Entry 6UL6 (X-ray diffraction, 2.02 A resolution); this record covers chains A and C of the 3 polymer chains in the assembly.

# Chain A
Protein: BoNT/A
From: Clostridium botulinum
Notes: EC 3.4.24.69
Reference sequence: Q7B8V4 (Q7B8V4_CLOBO); residue numbers follow UniProt; this construct covers 1-871
Chain sequence (873 residues; each row starts with the number of its first residue; numbers below 1 keep their minus sign (Gly-1 is residue -1)):
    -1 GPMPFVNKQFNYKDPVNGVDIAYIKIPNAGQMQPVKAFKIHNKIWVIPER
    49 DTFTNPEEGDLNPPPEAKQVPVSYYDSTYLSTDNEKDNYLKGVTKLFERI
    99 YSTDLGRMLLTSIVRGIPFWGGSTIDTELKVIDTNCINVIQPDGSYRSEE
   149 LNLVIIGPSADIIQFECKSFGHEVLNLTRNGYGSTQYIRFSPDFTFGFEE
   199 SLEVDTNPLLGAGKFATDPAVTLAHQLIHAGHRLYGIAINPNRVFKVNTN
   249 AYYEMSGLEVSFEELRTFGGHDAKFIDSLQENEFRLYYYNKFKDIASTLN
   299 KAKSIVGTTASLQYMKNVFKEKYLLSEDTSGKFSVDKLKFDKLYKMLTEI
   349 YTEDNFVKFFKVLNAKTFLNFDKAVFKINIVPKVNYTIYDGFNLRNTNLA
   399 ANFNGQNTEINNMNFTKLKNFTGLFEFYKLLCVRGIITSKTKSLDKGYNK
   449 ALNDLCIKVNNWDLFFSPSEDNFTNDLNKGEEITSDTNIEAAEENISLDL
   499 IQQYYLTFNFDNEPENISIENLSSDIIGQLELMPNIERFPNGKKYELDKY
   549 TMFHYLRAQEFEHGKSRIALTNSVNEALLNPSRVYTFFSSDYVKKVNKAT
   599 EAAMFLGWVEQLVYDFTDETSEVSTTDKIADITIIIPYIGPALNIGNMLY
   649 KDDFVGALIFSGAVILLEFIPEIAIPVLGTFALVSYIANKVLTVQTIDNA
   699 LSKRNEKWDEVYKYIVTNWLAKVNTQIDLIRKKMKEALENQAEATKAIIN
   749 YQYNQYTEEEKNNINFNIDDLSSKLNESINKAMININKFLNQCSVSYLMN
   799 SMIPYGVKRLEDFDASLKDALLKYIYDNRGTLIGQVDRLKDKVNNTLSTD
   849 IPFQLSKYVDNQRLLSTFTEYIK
Not modelled in the structure: -1 to 0, 438-448, 867-871
Construct notes: expression tag (-1 to 0); conflict Gln224 (Glu in Q7B8V4), Ala363 (Arg in Q7B8V4), Phe366 (Tyr in Q7B8V4)
Disulfide bonds: Cys430-Cys454

# Chain C
Protein: ciA-H7
From: Vicugna pacos
Chain sequence (123 residues; numbered -1 to 121; the number before each row is that of its first residue; numbers below 1 keep their minus sign (Gly-1 is residue -1)):
    -1 GSQVQLVESGGGLVQVGGSLRLSCVVSGSDISGIAMGWYRQAPGKRREMV
    49 ADIFSGGSTDYAGSVKGRFTISRDNAKKTSYLQMNNVKPEDTGVYYCRLY
    99 GSGDYWGQGTQVTVSSAHHSEDP
Not modelled in the structure: -1 to 0, 115-121

# Interface between chain A and chain C
Contacting residue pairs (51; chain A residue first):
  Ser121(A) - Arg44(C)  hydrogen bond (backbone-side chain)
  Thr122(A) - Lys43(C)
  Thr122(A) - Arg44(C)  hydrogen bond (backbone-backbone)
  Ile123(A) - Gly42(C)
  Ile123(A) - Arg44(C)  hydrogen bond (backbone-side chain)
  Asp124(A) - Gln39(C)
  Asp124(A) - Gly42(C)  hydrogen bond (backbone-backbone)
  Asp124(A) - Lys43(C)
  Asp124(A) - Arg44(C)
  Glu126(A) - Arg44(C)  hydrogen bond (backbone-side chain)
  Glu171(A) - Gly61(C)  hydrogen bond (backbone-backbone)
  Glu171(A) - Ser62(C)  hydrogen bond (backbone-backbone)
  Val172(A) - Glu46(C)
  Val172(A) - Ala60(C)
  Val172(A) - Gly61(C)
  Val172(A) - Ser62(C)
  Asn174(A) - Asp58(C)  hydrogen bond
  Asn174(A) - Tyr59(C)  hydrogen bond (side chain-backbone)
  Arg177(A) - Asp58(C)  salt bridge
  Asn238(A) - Thr57(C)
  Asn238(A) - Asp58(C)
  Asn240(A) - Thr57(C)  hydrogen bond (side chain-backbone)
  Arg241(A) - Phe52(C)
  Arg241(A) - Ser56(C)
  Leu277(A) - Gly31(C)
  Glu281(A) - Gly31(C)
  Glu281(A) - Ile32(C)
  Glu281(A) - Ala33(C)  hydrogen bond (side chain-backbone)
  Glu281(A) - Phe52(C)
  Glu281(A) - Ser53(C)  hydrogen bond (side chain-backbone)
  Leu284(A) - Tyr98(C)
  Leu284(A) - Ser100(C)
  Tyr285(A) - Asp50(C)
  Tyr285(A) - Phe52(C)  hydrophobic
  Tyr285(A) - Tyr98(C)  hydrophobic
  Tyr287(A) - Ser100(C)
  Asn288(A) - Arg96(C)  hydrogen bond
  Asn288(A) - Tyr98(C)
  Asn288(A) - Gly99(C)  hydrogen bond (side chain-backbone)
  Asn288(A) - Gly101(C)
  Lys289(A) - Tyr37(C)  hydrogen bond
  Lys289(A) - Tyr98(C)
  Lys291(A) - Gly101(C)  hydrogen bond (side chain-backbone)
  Lys291(A) - Asp102(C)  salt bridge
  Asp292(A) - Tyr37(C)
  Asp292(A) - Arg96(C)  salt bridge
  Thr296(A) - Arg44(C)
  Lys335(A) - Ser100(C)  hydrogen bond (side chain-backbone)
  Asp474(A) - Ser30(C)
  Lys477(A) - Asp28(C)
  Lys477(A) - Ser30(C)  hydrogen bond (side chain-backbone)
Other interface residues (no listed pair), chain A (28 interface residues in all): Gly119, Tyr180, Phe282
Other interface residues (no listed pair), chain C (30 interface residues in all): Arg45, Met47, Trp104

# Overview
28 residues of chain A face 30 of chain C across their interface; the contacts include 18 hydrogen bonds and 3
salt bridges. Polar contacts include Arg177(A)-Asp58(C), Lys291(A)-Asp102(C) and Asp292(A)-Arg96(C).
Chain A is BoNT/A (Clostridium botulinum) and chain C is ciA-H7 (Vicugna pacos); the structure, Crystal
Structure of BoNT/A-LCHn domain in complex with VNA ciA-D12/11/ciA-B5 and VHH ciA-H7, was determined by X-ray
diffraction, deposited together with 6UC6, 6UHT and 6UI1.
